PDB entry 6FEG | solution NMR | chains A and B

# Chain A
Protein: Potassium voltage-gated channel subfamily KQT member 2
Source organism: Homo sapiens
Notes: engineered mutation(s): Del. R374-K493,Del. R374-K493
Reference sequence: O43526 (KCNQ2_HUMAN), isoform O43526-3; residue numbers follow UniProt; this construct covers 326-372, 502-532
Sequence (115 residues; numbered 1 to 549; 434 numbers in that range are skipped by the numbering (no residue carries them; nothing is unmodelled there); the number before each row is that of its first residue):
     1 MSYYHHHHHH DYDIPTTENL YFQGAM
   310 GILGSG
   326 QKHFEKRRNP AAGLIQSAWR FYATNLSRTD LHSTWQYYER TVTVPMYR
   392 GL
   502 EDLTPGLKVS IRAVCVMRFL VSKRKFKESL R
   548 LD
Construct notes: initiating methionine (1); expression tag (2-26); linker (310-315, 373, 392-393, 548-549)

# Chain B
Protein: Calmodulin-1
Source organism: Homo sapiens
Reference sequence: P0DP23 (CALM1_HUMAN); residues 0-148 here correspond to UniProt positions 1-149 (UniProt number = residue number + 1)
Sequence (149 residues; each row starts with the number of its first residue; numbering starts at 0):
     0 MADQLTEEQI AEFKEAFSLF DKDGDGTITT KELGTVMRSL GQNPTEAELQ DMINEVDADG
    60 NGTIDFPEFL TMMARKMKDT DSEEEIREAF RVFDKDGNGY ISAAELRHVM TNLGEKLTDE
   120 EVDEMIREAD IDGDGQVNYE EFVQMMTAK
Disordered / not traced: 0
UniProt features mapped onto this chain:
  - binding site (Ca(2+)): Asp-20, Asp-22, Asp-24, Thr-26, Glu-31, Asp-56, Asp-58, Asn-60, Thr-62, Glu-67, Asp-93, Asp-95, Asn-97, Tyr-99, Glu-104, Asp-129, Asp-131, Asp-133, Gln-135, Glu-140
  - modified residue: Ala-1 (N-acetylalanine), Lys-21 (N6-acetyllysine), Thr-44 (Phosphothreonine), Ser-81 (Phosphoserine), Lys-94 (N6-acetyllysine), Tyr-99 (Phosphotyrosine), Ser-101 (Phosphoserine), Thr-110 (Phosphothreonine), Lys-115 (N6,N6,N6-trimethyllysine), Tyr-138 (Phosphotyrosine)
  - cross-link: Lys-21 (Glycyl lysine isopeptide (Lys-Gly) (interchain with G-Cter in SUMO2))
Metal / ion sites: Ca2+ site 1: Asp-20, Asp-24, Thr-26, Glu-31; Ca2+ site 2: Asp-56, Asp-58, Asn-60, Thr-62

# How chain A and chain B interact
Contacting residue pairs (54; chain A residue first):
  Phe-329(A) / Val-91(B)
  Arg-333(A) / Phe-92(B)
  Arg-333(A) / Leu-112(B)
  Asn-334(A) / Leu-112(B)
  Asn-334(A) / Gly-113(B)
  Ala-337(A) / Leu-112(B)
  Ala-337(A) / Gly-113(B)
  Gly-338(A) / Gly-113(B)
  Leu-339(A) / Glu-84(B)
  Leu-339(A) / Ile-85(B)
  Ile-340(A) / Phe-89(B)
  Gln-341(A) / Met-109(B)
  Gln-341(A) / Glu-114(B)
  Gln-341(A) / Leu-116(B)
  Gln-341(A) / Met-124(B)
  Ala-343(A) / Met-145(B)
  Trp-344(A) / Glu-123(B)
  Trp-344(A) / Met-124(B)
  Trp-344(A) / Glu-127(B)
  Trp-344(A) / Phe-141(B)
  Trp-344(A) / Met-145(B)
  Arg-345(A) / Glu-114(B)
  Phe-346(A) / Lys-77(B)
  Tyr-347(A) / Glu-127(B)
  Tyr-347(A) / Met-145(B)
  Leu-351(A) / Glu-120(B)
  Ser-352(A) / Glu-120(B)
  Arg-353(A) / Glu-120(B)
  Gly-507(A) / Leu-18(B)
  Leu-508(A) / Leu-39(B)
  Val-510(A) / Ala-15(B)
  Ser-511(A) / Leu-18(B)
  Ser-511(A) / Leu-39(B)
  Arg-513(A) / Glu-11(B)
  Ala-514(A) / Phe-19(B)
  Ala-514(A) / Met-72(B)
  Val-515(A) / Met-36(B)
  Val-517(A) / Met-71(B)
  Val-517(A) / Met-72(B)
  Met-518(A) / Met-51(B)
  Met-518(A) / Phe-68(B)
  Met-518(A) / Met-71(B)
  Arg-519(A) / Glu-47(B)
  Arg-519(A) / Glu-114(B)
  Phe-520(A) / Ile-85(B)
  Leu-521(A) / Met-71(B)
  Val-522(A) / Met-51(B)
  Val-522(A) / Glu-54(B)
  Lys-524(A) / Ser-81(B)
  Lys-524(A) / Glu-84(B)
  Arg-525(A) / Glu-54(B)
  Lys-526(A) / Asp-50(B)
  Phe-527(A) / Glu-84(B)
  Phe-527(A) / Ala-88(B)
Interface residues without a listed pair, chain A (36 interface residues in all): Arg-332, Ala-336, Ser-342
Interface residues without a listed pair, chain B (38 interface residues in all): Leu-32, Val-35, Val-55, Glu-87, Val-108, Glu-119

# In short
The interface between chain A and chain B involves 36 residues on one side and 38 on the other. The Ca2+ site
1 is built by Asp-20(B), Asp-24(B), Thr-26(B) and Glu-31(B). UniProt lists 20 Ca2+-binding residues on chain
B.
Chain A is Potassium voltage-gated channel subfamily KQT member 2 and chain B is Calmodulin-1, both from Homo
sapiens; the structure, Solution Structure of CaM/Kv7.2-hAB Complex, was determined by solution NMR (same
publication as 6FEH).
